Entry 7ZX2 (X-ray diffraction, 2.50 A resolution); this record covers chains C and E of the 6 polymer chains in the assembly.

== Chain C ==
Protein: Tubulin alpha-1B chain
Source organism: Bos taurus
UniProtKB: P81947 (TBA1B_BOVIN); numbering as in UniProt (aligned over 1-451)
Chain sequence (451 residues; each row starts with the number of its first residue):
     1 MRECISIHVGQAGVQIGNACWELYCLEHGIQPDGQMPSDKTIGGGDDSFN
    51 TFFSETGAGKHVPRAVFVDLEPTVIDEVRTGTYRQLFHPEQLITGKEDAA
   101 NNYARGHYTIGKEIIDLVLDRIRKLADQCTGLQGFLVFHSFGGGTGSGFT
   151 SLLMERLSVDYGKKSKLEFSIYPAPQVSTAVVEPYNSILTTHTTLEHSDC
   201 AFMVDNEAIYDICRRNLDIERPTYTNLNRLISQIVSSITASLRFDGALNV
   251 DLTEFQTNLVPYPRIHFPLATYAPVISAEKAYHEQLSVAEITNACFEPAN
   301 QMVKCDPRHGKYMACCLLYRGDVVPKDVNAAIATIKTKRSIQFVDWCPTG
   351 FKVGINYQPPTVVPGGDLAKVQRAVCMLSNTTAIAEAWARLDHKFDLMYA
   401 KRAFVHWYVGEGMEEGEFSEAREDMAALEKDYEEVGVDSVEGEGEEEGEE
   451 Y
Disordered / not traced: 340, 441-451
Metal / ion sites: Ca2+: Asp39, Thr41, Gly44, Glu55
Residues lining bound ligands: GTP (guanosine-5'-triphosphate): Gly10, Gln11, Ala12, Gln15, Ile16, Asp69, Asp98, Ala99, Ala100, Asn101, Ser140, Gly142, Gly143, Gly144, Thr145, Gly146, Ile171, Pro173, Val177, Ser178, Thr179, Glu183, Asn206, Tyr224, Leu227, Asn228, Ile231

== Chain E ==
Protein: Stathmin-4
Source organism: Rattus norvegicus
UniProtKB: P63043 (STMN4_RAT); residues -43 to 145 here correspond to UniProt positions 1-189 (UniProt number = residue number + 44)
Chain sequence (189 residues; numbered -43 to 145; the number before each row is that of its first residue; numbers below 1 keep their minus sign (Met-43 is residue -43)):
   -43 MTLAAYKEKMKELPLVSLFCSCFLSDPLNKSSYKYEADTVDLNWCVISDM
     7 EVIELNKCTSGQSFEVILKPPSFDGVPEFNASLPRRRDPSLEEIQKKLEA
    57 AEERRKYQEAELLKHLAEKREHEREVIQKAIEENNNFIKMAKEKLAQKME
   107 SNKENREAHLAAMLERLQEKDKHAEEVRKNKELKEEASR
Disordered / not traced: -43 to 5, 29-43, 141-145

== Interface between chain C and chain E ==
Contacting residue pairs (35):
  His107(C) with Leu101(E); Lys104(E); Met105(E)
  Tyr108(C) with Lys104(E); Met105(E), hydrophobic; Asn108(E)
  Thr109(C) with Arg112(E)
  Lys112(C) with Met105(E)
  Leu152(C) with Leu101(E), hydrophobic
  Glu155(C) with Leu101(E); Lys104(E), salt bridge
  Arg156(C) with Leu101(E)
  Ser158(C) with Phe93(E); Ile94(E)
  Val159(C) with Ile94(E); Lys98(E)
  Gly162(C) with Asn90(E); Ile94(E)
  Lys163(C) with Asn90(E), hydrogen bond (backbone-side chain); Phe93(E)
  Thr193(C) with Lys104(E)
  Glu196(C) with Phe93(E)
  His197(C) with Phe93(E); Ala97(E)
  Val409(C) with His115(E), hydrogen bond (backbone-side chain)
  Gly410(C) with Arg112(E); His115(E), hydrogen bond (backbone-side chain)
  Glu411(C) with Asn108(E), hydrogen bond (backbone-side chain); Arg112(E), salt bridge
  Gly412(C) with Asn108(E), hydrogen bond (backbone-side chain); Asn111(E), hydrogen bond (backbone-side chain); Arg112(E)
  Met413(C) with Asn108(E)
  Glu414(C) with Ser107(E), hydrogen bond; Asn111(E), hydrogen bond
Also at the interface, not in a pair above, chain E (14 interface residues in all): Lys100

== Summary ==
The interface between chain C and chain E involves 20 residues on one side and 14 on the other; the contacts
include 8 hydrogen bonds and 2 salt bridges. Polar pairs include Glu155(C)-Lys104(E), Glu411(C)-Arg112(E) and
Lys163(C)-Asn90(E). Bound to chain C: GTP.
Here chain C is Tubulin alpha-1B chain (Bos taurus) and chain E is Stathmin-4 (Rattus norvegicus). Entry 7ZX2
(Tubulin-Pelophen B complex) was determined by X-ray diffraction together with 8A0L from the same study.
